PDB entry 3P56 | X-ray diffraction, 4.06 A resolution (low resolution: residue-level contacts below are approximate; hydrogen-bond / salt-bridge calls are withheld) | chains B and C of the 3 polymer chains in the assembly

== Chain B ==
Name: Ribonuclease H2 subunit B
From: Homo sapiens
Notes: fragment: rnaseh2b
UniProt: Q5TBB1 (RNH2B_HUMAN); numbering as in UniProt (aligned over 2-226)
Amino-acid sequence (237 residues; each row starts with the number of its first residue; numbers below 1 keep their minus sign (Gly-10 is residue -10)):
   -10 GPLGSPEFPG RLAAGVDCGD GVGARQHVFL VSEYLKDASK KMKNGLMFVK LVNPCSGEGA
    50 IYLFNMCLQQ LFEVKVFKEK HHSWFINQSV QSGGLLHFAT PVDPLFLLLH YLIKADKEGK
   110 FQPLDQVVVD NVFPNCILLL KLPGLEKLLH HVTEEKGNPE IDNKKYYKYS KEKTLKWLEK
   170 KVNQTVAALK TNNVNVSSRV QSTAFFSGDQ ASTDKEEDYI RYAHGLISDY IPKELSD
Unresolved in the structure: -10 to 11, 29-34, 45-49, 107-122, 143-153, 185-205
Sequence notes: expression tag (-10 to 1)
Curated features (UniProtKB/Swiss-Prot):
  - modified residue: Ala2 (N-acetylalanine)
  - natural variant: Pro43 (P43H: In AGS2), Leu60 (L60R: In AGS2), Trp73 (W73L: In AGS2), Gly83 (G83S: In AGS2), His86 (H86R: In AGS2), Leu138 (L138F: In AGS2), Ser159 (S159I: In AGS2), Lys162 (K162T: In AGS2), Thr163 (T163I: In AGS2), Ala177 (A177T: In AGS2), Val183 (V183M: In AGS2), Val185 (V185G: In AGS2), 1 further natural variant entry in UniProt
Reported in the primary citation:
  - disease-associated variants - A177T: decreased stability
  - disease-associated variants - A177T: unchanged catalytic activity

== Chain C ==
Name: Ribonuclease H2 subunit C
From: Homo sapiens
UniProt: Q8TDP1 (RNH2C_HUMAN); numbering as in UniProt (aligned over 1-164)
Amino-acid sequence (164 residues; row label = number of the first residue in the row):
     1 MESGDEAAIE RHRVHLRSAT LRDAVPATLH LLPCEVAVDG PAPVGRFFTP AIRQGPEGLE
    61 VSFRGRCLRG EEVAVPPGLV GYVMVTEEKK VSMGKPDPLR DSGTDDQEEE PLERDFDRFI
   121 GATANFSRFT LWGLETIPGP DAKVRGALTW PSLAAAIHAQ VPED
Unresolved in the structure: 1-13, 87-117, 161-164
Reported in the primary citation:
  - disease-associated variants - R69W, P76L, P138L, K143I, P151S: decreased stability
  - disease-associated variants - P138L: unchanged catalytic activity
  - disease-associated variants - K143I: decreased catalytic activity

== How chain B and chain C interact ==
Contacting residue pairs (97):
  Gly12(B) - Asp39(C)
  Gly12(B) - Gly40(C)
  Arg14(B) - Thr86(C)
  Gln15(B) - Val83(C)
  Gln15(B) - Met84(C)
  Gln15(B) - Val85(C)
  His16(B) - Tyr82(C)
  His16(B) - Val83(C)
  His16(B) - Met84(C)
  Val17(B) - Tyr82(C)
  Val17(B) - Phe126(C)
  Phe18(B) - Gly81(C)
  Phe18(B) - Tyr82(C)
  Phe18(B) - Met84(C)
  Leu19(B) - Val75(C)
  Val20(B) - Leu79(C)
  Val20(B) - Val80(C)
  Val20(B) - Tyr82(C)
  Ser21(B) - Leu79(C)
  Glu22(B) - Gly78(C)
  Leu24(B) - Ser18(C)
  Leu24(B) - Leu21(C)
  Lys25(B) - Ser18(C)
  Lys25(B) - Leu21(C)
  Lys25(B) - Arg22(C)
  Lys25(B) - Tyr82(C)
  Ala27(B) - Ser18(C)
  Leu35(B) - His15(C)
  Leu35(B) - Leu16(C)
  Met36(B) - Val14(C)
  Phe37(B) - Val14(C)
  Glu62(B) - His158(C)
  Phe66(B) - Lys143(C)
  Phe66(B) - Val144(C)
  Glu68(B) - Lys143(C)
  Glu68(B) - Val144(C)
  His70(B) - Pro33(C)
  His70(B) - Cys34(C)
  His71(B) - Leu31(C)
  His71(B) - Leu32(C)
  His71(B) - Pro33(C)
  His71(B) - Cys34(C)
  His71(B) - Glu35(C)
  Ser72(B) - His30(C)
  Ser72(B) - Leu31(C)
  Ser72(B) - Leu32(C)
  Ser72(B) - Cys34(C)
  Ser72(B) - Glu35(C)
  Ser72(B) - Val36(C)
  Trp73(B) - Leu29(C)
  Trp73(B) - His30(C)
  Trp73(B) - Leu31(C)
  Trp73(B) - Phe129(C)
  Phe74(B) - Thr28(C)
  Phe74(B) - Leu29(C)
  Phe74(B) - His30(C)
  Phe74(B) - Leu32(C)
  Phe74(B) - Val44(C)
  Phe74(B) - Phe48(C)
  Ile75(B) - Thr28(C)
  Ile75(B) - Leu29(C)
  Ile75(B) - Val83(C)
  Asn76(B) - Ala27(C)
  Asn76(B) - Thr28(C)
  Asn76(B) - Val44(C)
  Gln77(B) - Pro41(C)
  Gln77(B) - Ala42(C)
  Gln77(B) - Val44(C)
  Gln77(B) - Gly45(C)
  Ser78(B) - Gly40(C)
  Ser78(B) - Ala42(C)
  Val79(B) - Val36(C)
  Val79(B) - Val38(C)
  Val79(B) - Asp39(C)
  Val79(B) - Gly40(C)
  Gln80(B) - Asp39(C)
  Ser81(B) - Glu35(C)
  Ser81(B) - Val36(C)
  Ser81(B) - Ala37(C)
  Ser81(B) - Asp39(C)
  Gly82(B) - Glu35(C)
  Phe87(B) - Ala147(C)
  Thr89(B) - Trp150(C)
  Pro90(B) - His158(C)
  Val91(B) - His158(C)
  Asp92(B) - His158(C)
  Lys170(B) - Ile157(C)
  Lys170(B) - His158(C)
  Lys170(B) - Ala159(C)
  Gln173(B) - Ala156(C)
  Gln173(B) - Ile157(C)
  Gln173(B) - Ala159(C)
  Gln173(B) - Gln160(C)
  Thr174(B) - Ile157(C)
  Ala177(B) - Leu153(C)
  Ala177(B) - Ala156(C)
  Asn181(B) - Leu153(C)
Interface residues without a listed pair, chain B (46 interface residues in all): Ala13, Asp26, Gly83, Leu178
Interface residues without a listed pair, chain C (55 interface residues in all): Pro26, Pro43, Phe63, Pro76, Ala124, Leu148, Pro151, Ala154
The authors on this interface:
  - specific contacts: Ala156(C)-Ala177(B) (hydrophobic contact)
  - interface residues, chain C: Lys143(C)

== Summary ==
46 residues of chain B and 55 residues of chain C are in contact. The authors report a hydrophobic contact
between Ala156(C) and Ala177(B). From the paper: R69W, P76L and P138L of chain C, among others, reduce
stability; the interface residue Lys143(C); 6 substitutions were tested in all.
Chain B is Ribonuclease H2 subunit B and chain C is Ribonuclease H2 subunit C, both from Homo sapiens; the
structure, The structure of the human RNase H2 complex defines key interaction interfaces relevant to enzyme
function ..., was determined by X-ray diffraction together with 3P5J from the same study.
